8PMX - chains A and B of the 4 polymer chains in the assembly; structure by X-ray diffraction, 3.92 A resolution.

Chain A (and B):
Molecule: Pro-secreted protein ORF2
Source organism: Hepatitis E virus rat/R63/DEU/2009
Notes: chain B of this document is another copy of the same molecule, construct and numbering; everything in this record applies to it too
Reference sequence: E0XL23 (E0XL23_9VIRU); residues 456-614 here correspond to UniProt positions 445-603 (UniProt number = residue number - 11)
Amino-acid sequence (165 residues; each row starts with the number of its first residue):
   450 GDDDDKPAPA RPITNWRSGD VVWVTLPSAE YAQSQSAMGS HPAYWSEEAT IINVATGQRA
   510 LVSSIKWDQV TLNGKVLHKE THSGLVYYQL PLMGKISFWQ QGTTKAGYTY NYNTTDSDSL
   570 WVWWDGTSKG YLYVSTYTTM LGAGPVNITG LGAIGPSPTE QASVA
Unresolved in the structure: 450-453, 608-614
Sequence notes: expression tag (450-455)

Chain A / chain B interface:
Contacting residue pairs - 51 pairs, chain A then chain B:
  Gly468(A) - Trp472(B)
  Val470(A) - Val470(B)  hydrophobic
  Val470(A) - Trp472(B)  hydrophobic
  Val470(A) - Val503(B)  hydrophobic
  Val470(A) - Leu600(B)  hydrophobic
  Trp472(A) - Gly468(B)
  Trp472(A) - Val470(B)  hydrophobic
  Val503(A) - Val470(B)  hydrophobic
  Met542(A) - Ser546(B)
  Met542(A) - Trp548(B)
  Gly543(A) - Ser546(B)
  Gly543(A) - Phe547(B)
  Gly543(A) - Trp548(B)
  Gly543(A) - Ala555(B)
  Lys544(A) - Ser546(B)  hydrogen bond (backbone-side chain)
  Lys544(A) - Gly556(B)
  Ser546(A) - Met542(B)
  Ser546(A) - Gly543(B)
  Ser546(A) - Lys544(B)  hydrogen bond (side chain-backbone)
  Phe547(A) - Gly543(B)
  Trp548(A) - Met542(B)
  Trp548(A) - Gly543(B)
  Trp548(A) - Ala602(B)  hydrophobic
  Thr553(A) - Thr564(B)
  Thr553(A) - Ser566(B)  hydrogen bond (backbone-side chain)
  Lys554(A) - Thr564(B)
  Ala555(A) - Gly543(B)
  Ala555(A) - Thr564(B)  hydrogen bond (backbone-backbone)
  Ala555(A) - Asp565(B)
  Ala555(A) - Ser566(B)
  Tyr557(A) - Tyr561(B)
  Tyr557(A) - Asn562(B)  hydrogen bond (side chain-backbone)
  Tyr557(A) - Thr563(B)
  Tyr561(A) - Tyr557(B)
  Tyr561(A) - Tyr561(B)  hydrophobic
  Tyr561(A) - Asn562(B)
  Asn562(A) - Tyr557(B)  hydrogen bond (backbone-side chain)
  Thr563(A) - Tyr557(B)
  Thr564(A) - Thr553(B)
  Thr564(A) - Lys554(B)
  Thr564(A) - Ala555(B)  hydrogen bond (backbone-backbone)
  Thr564(A) - Met589(B)
  Asp565(A) - Ala555(B)
  Ser566(A) - Thr553(B)
  Met589(A) - Thr564(B)
  Leu600(A) - Val470(B)  hydrophobic
  Leu600(A) - Leu600(B)  hydrophobic
  Leu600(A) - Gly601(B)
  Gly601(A) - Leu600(B)
  Ala602(A) - Trp548(B)  hydrophobic
  Ala602(A) - Leu600(B)  hydrophobic
Interface residues without a listed pair, chain A (27 interface residues in all): Ala504, Gly551, Gly556
Interface residues without a listed pair, chain B (27 interface residues in all): Ala504, Pro605

Summary:
The chain A/chain B interface involves 27 residues from each chain; the contacts include 7 hydrogen bonds.
Polar pairs include Lys544(A)-Ser546(B), Thr553(A)-Ser566(B) and Tyr557(A)-Asn562(B).
Both chains are Pro-secreted protein ORF2 (Hepatitis E virus rat/R63/DEU/2009). Entry 8PMX (rat HEV P domain
in complex with glycan-sensitive nAb p60.12) was determined by X-ray diffraction together with 8PMW, 8PMY and
8PN0 from the same study.
